PDB entry 3AZ3 | X-ray diffraction, 1.36 A resolution | chain A

[Chain A]
Protein: Vitamin D3 receptor
Source organism: Homo sapiens
Reference sequence: P11473 (VDR_HUMAN); the construct has insertions or renumbered stretches relative to UniProt, so the offset changes along the chain: 120-164 = UniProt 120-164; 216-289 = UniProt 216-289; 390-399 = UniProt 290-299; 300-389 = UniProt 300-389; 2 more segments
Chain sequence (253 residues; row label = number of the first residue in the row; note: 51 numbers in that range are skipped by the numbering (no residue carries them; nothing is unmodelled there)):
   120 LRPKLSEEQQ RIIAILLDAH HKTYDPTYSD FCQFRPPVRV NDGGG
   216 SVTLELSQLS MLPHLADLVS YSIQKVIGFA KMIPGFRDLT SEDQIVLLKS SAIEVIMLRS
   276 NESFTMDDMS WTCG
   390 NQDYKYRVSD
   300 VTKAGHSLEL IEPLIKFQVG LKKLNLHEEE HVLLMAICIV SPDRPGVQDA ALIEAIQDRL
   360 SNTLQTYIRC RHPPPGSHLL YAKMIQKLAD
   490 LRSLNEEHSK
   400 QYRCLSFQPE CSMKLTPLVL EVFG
Not modelled in the structure: 375-377
Small-molecule neighbours: DS6 ((4S)-4-hydroxy-5-[4-(3-{4-[(3S)-3-hydroxy-4,4-dimethylpentyl]-3-methylphenyl}pentan-3-yl)-2-methylphenoxy]pentanoic acid): Thr142, Tyr143, Tyr147, Phe150, Leu227, Leu230, Ala231, Leu233, Val234, Tyr236, Ser237, Lys240, Ile271, Met272, Arg274, Ser275, Ser278, Trp286, Cys288, Val300, His305, Leu309, Leu313, Tyr395, Tyr401, Leu404, Leu414, Val418, Phe422, His497

[Summary]
Chain A binds compound DS6.
Chain A is Vitamin D3 receptor (Homo sapiens); the structure, Crystal Structure Analysis of Vitamin D
receptor, was determined by X-ray diffraction (same publication as 3AZ1 and 3AZ2).
